PDB entry 3HMX | X-ray diffraction, 3.00 A resolution | chains A and L of the 4 polymer chains in the assembly

[Chain A]
Name: Interleukin-12 subunit beta
From: Homo sapiens
Reference sequence: P29460 (IL12B_HUMAN); residues 1-306 here correspond to UniProt positions 23-328 (UniProt number = residue number + 22)
Sequence (306 residues; row label = number of the first residue in the row):
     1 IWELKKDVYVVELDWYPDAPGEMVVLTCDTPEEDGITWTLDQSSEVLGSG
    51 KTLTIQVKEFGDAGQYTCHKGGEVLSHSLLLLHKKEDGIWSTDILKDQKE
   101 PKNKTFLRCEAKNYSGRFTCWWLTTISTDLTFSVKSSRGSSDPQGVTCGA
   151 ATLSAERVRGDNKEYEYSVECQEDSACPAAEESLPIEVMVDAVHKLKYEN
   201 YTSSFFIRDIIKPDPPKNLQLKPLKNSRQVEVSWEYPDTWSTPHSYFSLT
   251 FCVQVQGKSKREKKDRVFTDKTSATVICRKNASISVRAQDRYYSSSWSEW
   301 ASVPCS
Not modelled in the structure: 257-263, 280-282, 306
Disulfides: Cys28-Cys68, Cys109-Cys120, Cys148-Cys171
Glycans and other covalent adducts: glycan linked to Asn200
Swiss-Prot annotation at these positions:
  - glycosylation: Asn113 (N-linked (GlcNAc...) asparagine), Asn200 (N-linked (GlcNAc...) asparagine), Trp297 (C-linked (Man) tryptophan)

[Chain L]
Name: Ustekinumab fab light chain
From: Homo sapiens
Notes: antibody fragment or engineered binder
Sequence (214 residues; each row starts with the number of its first residue):
     1 DIQMTQSPSSLSASVGDRVTITCRASQGISSWLAWYQQKPEKAPKSLIYA
    51 ASSLQSGVPSRFSGSGSGTDFTLTISSLQPEDFATYYCQQYNIYPYTFGQ
   101 GTKLEIKRTVAAPSVFIFPPSDEQLKSGTASVVCLLNNFYPREAKVQWKV
   151 DNALQSGNSQESVTEQDSKDSTYSLSSTLTLSKADYEKHKVYACEVTHQG
   201 LSSPVTKSFNRGEC
Disulfides: Cys23-Cys88, Cys134-Cys194

[Interface between chain A and chain L]
Residue-residue contacts - 11 pairs, chain A then chain L:
  Pro17(A) with Tyr94(L)
  Asp18(A) with Ile93(L)
  Pro20(A) with Asn92(L)
  Met23(A) with Ser30(L); Trp32(L), hydrophobic
  Leu47(A) with Tyr49(L), hydrogen bond (backbone-side chain)
  Ile55(A) with Trp32(L)
  Gln56(A) with Trp32(L); Tyr91(L)
  Lys58(A) with Tyr94(L)
  Glu59(A) with Tyr94(L), hydrogen bond
Also at the interface, not in a pair above, chain A (11 interface residues in all): Ala19, Gly21
Also at the interface, not in a pair above, chain L (8 interface residues in all): Tyr96

[In short]
Chain A and chain L form an interface of 11 and 8 residues respectively; the contacts include 2 hydrogen
bonds. Polar contacts include Leu47(A)-Tyr49(L) and Glu59(A)-Tyr94(L).
Chain A is Interleukin-12 subunit beta and chain L is Ustekinumab fab light chain, both from Homo sapiens; the
structure, Crystal structure of ustekinumab FAB/IL-12 complex, was determined by X-ray diffraction (same
publication as 3HMW).
